5GJS - chains B and H of the 4 polymer chains in the assembly; structure by X-ray diffraction, 2.90 A resolution.

# Chain B
Name: Hemagglutinin
Source organism: Influenza A virus
Notes: fragment: neutralizing antibody 3E1
UniProtKB: C3W5S1 (C3W5S1_I09A0); residues 1-176 here correspond to UniProt positions 345-520 (UniProt number = residue number + 344)
Amino-acid sequence (182 residues; row label = number of the first residue in the row):
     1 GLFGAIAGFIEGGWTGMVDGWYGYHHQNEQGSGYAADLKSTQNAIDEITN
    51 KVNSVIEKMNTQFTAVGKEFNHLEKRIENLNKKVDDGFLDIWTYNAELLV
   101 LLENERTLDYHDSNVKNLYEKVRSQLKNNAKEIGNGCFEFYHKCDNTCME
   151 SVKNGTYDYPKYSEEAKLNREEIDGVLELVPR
Not modelled in the structure: 1-3, 8, 172-182
Disulfides: C144-C148
Construct notes: expression tag (177-182)

# Chain H
Name: heavy chain of human neutralizing antibody 3E1
Source organism: Homo sapiens
Notes: antibody fragment or engineered binder
Amino-acid sequence (222 residues; numbered 1 to 222; the number before each row is that of its first residue):
     1 QVQLQESGPGLVKPSETLSLTCSVSGASISSYYWIWIRQPAGKGLEWIGR
    51 FYTSGSPNYNPSLRSRVTMSVDTSKNQFSLKLTSVTAADTAVYYCAREEH
   101 ITFGGVIVRYWGQGTLVTVSPASTKGPSVFPLAPSSKSTSGGTAALGCLV
   151 KDYFPEPVTVSWNSGALTSGVHTFPAVLQSSGLYSLSSVVTVPSSSLGTQ
   201 TYICNVNHKPSNTKVDKKVEPK
Not modelled in the structure: 42, 135-142, 199, 222
Disulfides: C22-C95, C148-C204

# Interface between chain B and chain H
Residue-residue contacts - 18 pairs, chain B then chain H:
  G16(B) - Y52(H)  hydrogen bond (backbone-side chain)
  V18(B) - Y33(H)  hydrophobic
  V18(B) - Y52(H)  hydrophobic
  V18(B) - H100(H)
  V18(B) - I101(H)  hydrogen bond (backbone-backbone)
  D19(B) - Y33(H)
  D19(B) - R50(H)  salt bridge
  D19(B) - I101(H)
  G20(B) - I101(H)
  W21(B) - I101(H)
  W21(B) - F103(H)  hydrophobic
  G33(B) - S54(H)
  G33(B) - G55(H)
  Y34(B) - S54(H)  hydrogen bond (backbone-backbone)
  Y34(B) - G55(H)
  I45(B) - I101(H)  hydrophobic
  I48(B) - F103(H)  hydrophobic
  T49(B) - F103(H)
Also at the interface, not in a pair above, chain B (13 interface residues in all): S32, T41, V52
Also at the interface, not in a pair above, chain H (11 interface residues in all): E98, E99, T102
Interface features reported in the paper:
  - pairs named by the authors: G16(B)-Y52(H) (hydrogen bond), V18(B)-I101(H) (hydrogen bond), D19(B)-R50(H) (salt bridge), Y34(B)-S54(H), Y34(B)-G55(H), Y33(H)-V18(B) (hydrophobic contact), Y33(H)-D19(B) (hydrophobic contact), Y52(H)-V18(B) (hydrophobic contact)
  - epitope / paratope residues, chain B: G16(B), V18(B), D19(B), G20(B), W21(B), Y34(B), I48(B), T49(B), V52(B)
  - epitope / paratope residues, chain H: Y33(H), R50(H), Y52(H), S54(H), G55(H), H100(H), I101(H), T102(H), F103(H)

# Overview
13 residues of chain B and 11 residues of chain H are in contact, with 3 hydrogen bonds and 1 salt bridge.
Among the polar pairs are D19(B)-R50(H), G16(B)-Y52(H) and V18(B)-I101(H). The paper describes hydrogen bonds
between G16(B) and Y52(H) and V18(B) and I101(H); a salt bridge between D19(B) and R50(H); contacts between
Y34(B) and S54(H) and Y34(B) and G55(H). The paper reports epitope/paratope residues G16(B), V18(B) and Y33(H)
among others.
Here chain B is Hemagglutinin (Influenza A virus) and chain H is heavy chain of human neutralizing antibody
3E1 (Homo sapiens). Entry 5GJS (Crystal structure of H1 hemagglutinin from A/California/04/2009 in complex
with a neutralizing antibody 3E1) was determined by X-ray diffraction (same publication as 5GJT).
